PDB entry 1M93 | X-ray diffraction, 1.65 A resolution | chains A and C of the 3 polymer chains in the assembly

Chain A:
Protein: Serine proteinase inhibitor 2
Organism: Cowpox virus
UniProtKB: P07385 (SPI2_CWPXB); residues 1-55 here = UniProt positions 1-55
Sequence (55 residues; row label = number of the first residue in the row):
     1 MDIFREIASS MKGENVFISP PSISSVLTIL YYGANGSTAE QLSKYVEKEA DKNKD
Disordered / not traced: 47-55

Chain C:
Protein: Serine proteinase inhibitor 2
Organism: Cowpox virus
UniProtKB: P07385 (SPI2_CWPXB); residues 301-341 here = UniProt positions 301-341
Sequence (41 residues; numbered 301 to 341; the number before each row is that of its first residue):
   301 VADSASTVTN EFSADHPFIY VIRHVDGKIL FVGRYSSPTT N
Disordered / not traced: 301-308, 340-341
Differences from the reference sequence: engineered mutation Ser304 (Cys in P07385), Ser313 (Cys in P07385), Ser336 (Cys in P07385)

Interface between chain A and chain C:
Residue-residue contacts (31; chain A residue first):
  Met1(A) - Ile329(C)  hydrophobic
  Phe4(A) - Val332(C)  hydrophobic
  Phe4(A) - Gly333(C)
  Phe4(A) - Arg334(C)
  Ala8(A) - Arg334(C)  hydrogen bond (backbone-side chain)
  Met11(A) - Arg334(C)  hydrogen bond (backbone-side chain)
  Lys12(A) - Arg334(C)
  Gly13(A) - Arg334(C)
  Gly13(A) - Ser336(C)
  Glu14(A) - Arg334(C)  hydrogen bond (backbone-side chain)
  Glu14(A) - Ser336(C)  hydrogen bond (backbone-side chain)
  Asn15(A) - Arg334(C)
  Asn15(A) - Tyr335(C)
  Asn15(A) - Ser336(C)  hydrogen bond (side chain-backbone)
  Asn15(A) - Ser337(C)  hydrogen bond (side chain-backbone)
  Asn15(A) - Thr339(C)  hydrogen bond
  Val16(A) - Tyr320(C)
  Val16(A) - Gly333(C)
  Val16(A) - Arg334(C)  hydrogen bond (backbone-backbone)
  Phe17(A) - Tyr320(C)
  Phe17(A) - Phe331(C)  hydrophobic
  Phe17(A) - Val332(C)
  Ile18(A) - Phe331(C)
  Ile18(A) - Val332(C)  hydrogen bond (backbone-backbone)
  Ser19(A) - Leu330(C)  hydrogen bond (side chain-backbone)
  Ser19(A) - Phe331(C)
  Pro20(A) - Leu330(C)
  Pro20(A) - Val332(C)  hydrophobic
  Pro21(A) - Lys328(C)
  Pro21(A) - Ile329(C)
  Pro21(A) - Leu330(C)
Also at the interface, not in a pair above, chain C (14 interface residues in all): Ile319, Val321

Summary:
The chain A/chain C interface involves 14 residues from each chain, with 10 hydrogen bonds. Among the polar
pairs are Ala8(A)-Arg334(C), Met11(A)-Arg334(C) and Glu14(A)-Arg334(C).
Chain A is Serine proteinase inhibitor 2 and chain C is Serine proteinase inhibitor 2, both from Cowpox virus;
the structure, 1.65 A Structure of Cleaved Viral Serpin CRMA, was determined by X-ray diffraction (same
publication as 1C8O).
